PDB entry 1R1J | X-ray diffraction, 2.35 A resolution | chain A

# Chain A
Molecule: Neprilysin
Organism: Homo sapiens
Notes: EC 3.4.24.11; fragment: EXTRACELLULAR DOMAIN, (residue 54-749)
UniProtKB: P08473 (NEP_HUMAN); residue numbers follow UniProt; this construct covers 54-749
Chain sequence (696 residues; numbered 54 to 749; the number before each row is that of its first residue):
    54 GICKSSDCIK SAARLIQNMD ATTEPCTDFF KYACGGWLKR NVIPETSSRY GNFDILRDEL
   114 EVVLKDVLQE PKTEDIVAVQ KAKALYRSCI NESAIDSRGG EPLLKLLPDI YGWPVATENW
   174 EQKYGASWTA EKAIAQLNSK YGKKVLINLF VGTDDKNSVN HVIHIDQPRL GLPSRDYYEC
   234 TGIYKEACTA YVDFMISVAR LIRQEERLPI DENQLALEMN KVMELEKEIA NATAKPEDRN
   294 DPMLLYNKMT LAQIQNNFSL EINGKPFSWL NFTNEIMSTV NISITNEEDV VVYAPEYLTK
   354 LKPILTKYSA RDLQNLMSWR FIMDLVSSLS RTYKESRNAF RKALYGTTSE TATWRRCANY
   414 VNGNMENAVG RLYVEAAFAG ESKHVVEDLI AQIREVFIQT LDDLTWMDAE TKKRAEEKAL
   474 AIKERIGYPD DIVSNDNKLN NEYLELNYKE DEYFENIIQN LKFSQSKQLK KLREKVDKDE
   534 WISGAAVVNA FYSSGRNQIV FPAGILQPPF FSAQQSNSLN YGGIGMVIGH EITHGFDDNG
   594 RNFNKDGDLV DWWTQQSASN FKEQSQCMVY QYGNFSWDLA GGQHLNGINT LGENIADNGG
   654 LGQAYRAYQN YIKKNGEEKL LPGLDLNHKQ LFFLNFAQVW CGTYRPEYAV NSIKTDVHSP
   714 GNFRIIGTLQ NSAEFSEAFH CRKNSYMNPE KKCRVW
Disulfides: C56-C61, C79-C734, C87-C694, C142-C410, C233-C241, C620-C746
Covalently attached groups: glycan linked to N144, N324, N627
Bound ions: Zn2+: H583, H587, E646 (together with OIR)
Residues lining bound ligands: OIR: R102, F106, R110, N542, A543, F544, Y545, I558, F563, M579, V580, H583, E584, H587, E646, V692, W693, V710, H711, R717
Curated features (UniProtKB/Swiss-Prot):
  - natural variant: P348 (A348P: In CMT2T; uncertain significance; this construct carries the variant)

# Summary
Ligands of chain A: OIR. N-acetylglucosamine is covalently linked to N144, N324 and N627. H583, H587 and E646
form the Zn2+ site.
Chain A is Neprilysin (Homo sapiens); the structure, Structural analysis of neprilysin with various specific
and potent inhibitors, was determined by X-ray diffraction together with 1R1H and 1R1I from the same study.
